Entry 2GE7 (X-ray diffraction, 2.00 A resolution); this record covers chains A and B.

[Chain A (and B)]
Protein: Nucleocapsid protein
From: Infectious bronchitis virus
Notes: fragment: C-terminal domain; chain B of this document is another copy of the same molecule, construct and numbering; everything in this record applies to it too
UniProtKB: P32923 (NCAP_IBVG); residues 8-115 here correspond to UniProt positions 226-333 (UniProt number = residue number + 218)
Sequence (108 residues; each row starts with the number of its first residue):
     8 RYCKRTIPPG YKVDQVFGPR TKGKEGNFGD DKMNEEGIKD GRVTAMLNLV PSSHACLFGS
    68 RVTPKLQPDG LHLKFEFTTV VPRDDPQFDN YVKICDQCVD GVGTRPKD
Disordered / not traced: 115 (chain B: fully traced)
Reported in the primary citation:
  - self-association interface (contacts with another copy of this molecule): Arg90 to Gly110

[Interface between chain A and chain B]
Residue-residue contacts (159):
  Arg8(A) with Asn55(B); Leu56(B); Asp92(B), salt bridge; Tyr98(B)
  Cys10(A) with Asn55(B); Leu56(B); Val57(B); Pro58(B); Ser59(B), hydrogen bond (backbone-backbone); Ala62(B); Phe84(B), hydrophobic; Thr86(B)
  Lys11(A) with Leu54(B), hydrogen bond (side chain-backbone); Asn55(B); Val57(B), hydrogen bond (side chain-backbone); Ser59(B)
  Arg12(A) with Ser59(B), hydrogen bond (backbone-side chain); Ala62(B)
  Thr13(A) with His61(B)
  Ile14(A) with His61(B), hydrogen bond (backbone-side chain); Phe65(B), hydrophobic
  Val20(A) with Phe65(B), hydrophobic
  Phe24(A) with His61(B); Ala62(B), hydrophobic; Phe65(B)
  Arg27(A) with Phe65(B), hydrogen bond (side chain-backbone)
  Gly30(A) with Arg68(B), hydrogen bond (backbone-side chain)
  Lys31(A) with Arg68(B)
  Glu32(A) with Gly66(B); Ser67(B); Arg68(B)
  Gly33(A) with Phe65(B); Gly66(B); Ser67(B), hydrogen bond (backbone-backbone)
  Asn34(A) with Ser67(B); Arg68(B); Val69(B), hydrogen bond (side chain-backbone)
  Phe35(A) with Leu64(B); Phe65(B); Val69(B), hydrophobic
  Met40(A) with Phe65(B), hydrophobic
  Ile45(A) with His61(B)
  Val50(A) with Phe65(B), hydrophobic
  Met53(A) with Leu64(B), hydrophobic; Leu80(B), hydrophobic
  Leu54(A) with Lys11(B), hydrogen bond (backbone-side chain); Ser60(B); His61(B); Leu64(B), hydrophobic
  Asn55(A) with Arg8(B); Cys10(B), hydrogen bond (backbone-side chain); Lys11(B)
  Leu56(A) with Arg8(B); Cys10(B); Leu80(B), hydrophobic; Phe82(B)
  Val57(A) with Cys10(B); Lys11(B), hydrogen bond (backbone-side chain); Ser60(B); Cys63(B), hydrophobic; Phe82(B), hydrophobic
  Pro58(A) with Cys10(B); Cys63(B), hydrophobic
  Ser59(A) with Cys10(B), hydrogen bond (backbone-backbone); Arg12(B), hydrogen bond (side chain-backbone)
  Ser60(A) with Leu54(B); Val57(B)
  His61(A) with Thr13(B); Ile14(B), hydrogen bond (side chain-backbone); Phe24(B); Ile45(B)
  Ala62(A) with Cys10(B); Phe24(B), hydrophobic
  Cys63(A) with Val57(B), hydrophobic; Pro58(B)
  Leu64(A) with Phe35(B); Met53(B), hydrophobic
  Phe65(A) with Ile14(B), hydrophobic; Val20(B), hydrophobic; Phe24(B), hydrophobic; Arg27(B), hydrogen bond (backbone-side chain); Gly33(B); Phe35(B); Met40(B), hydrophobic; Val50(B), hydrophobic
  Gly66(A) with Glu32(B); Gly33(B)
  Ser67(A) with Glu32(B); Gly33(B), hydrogen bond (backbone-backbone); Asn34(B)
  Arg68(A) with Gly30(B); Lys31(B); Glu32(B); Asn34(B)
  Val69(A) with Asn34(B), hydrogen bond (backbone-side chain); Val106(B)
  Pro71(A) with Val106(B)
  Leu73(A) with Phe95(B), hydrophobic; Val99(B), hydrophobic
  Gln74(A) with Arg90(B), hydrogen bond (backbone-side chain)
  Pro75(A) with Arg90(B), hydrogen bond (backbone-side chain)
  Asp76(A) with Pro89(B); Arg90(B), hydrogen bond (backbone-backbone)
  Gly77(A) with Val88(B); Arg90(B); Phe95(B)
  Leu78(A) with Thr86(B); Val87(B); Val88(B), hydrogen bond (backbone-backbone); Phe95(B)
  His79(A) with Thr85(B); Thr86(B); Val87(B)
  Leu80(A) with Met53(B), hydrophobic; Phe84(B); Thr85(B); Thr86(B), hydrogen bond (backbone-backbone); Cys102(B), hydrophobic
  Lys81(A) with Glu83(B), salt bridge; Phe84(B); Thr85(B)
  Phe82(A) with Leu56(B); Val57(B), hydrophobic; Phe82(B); Glu83(B); Phe84(B), hydrogen bond (backbone-backbone); Thr86(B)
  Glu83(A) with Lys81(B), salt bridge; Phe82(B); Glu83(B)
  Phe84(A) with Cys10(B), hydrophobic; Leu80(B); Lys81(B); Phe82(B), hydrogen bond (backbone-backbone)
  Thr85(A) with His79(B); Leu80(B); Lys81(B)
  Thr86(A) with Cys10(B); Leu78(B); His79(B); Leu80(B), hydrogen bond (backbone-backbone); Phe82(B)
  Val87(A) with Leu78(B); His79(B)
  Val88(A) with Gly77(B); Leu78(B), hydrogen bond (backbone-backbone)
  Pro89(A) with Asp76(B)
  Arg90(A) with Gln74(B), hydrogen bond (side chain-backbone); Pro75(B), hydrogen bond (side chain-backbone); Asp76(B), hydrogen bond (backbone-backbone); Gly77(B)
  Asp92(A) with Arg8(B), salt bridge
  Phe95(A) with Leu73(B), hydrophobic; Gly77(B); Leu78(B)
  Tyr98(A) with Arg8(B)
  Val99(A) with Leu73(B), hydrophobic
  Val106(A) with Val69(B); Pro71(B), hydrophobic
Other interface residues (no listed pair), chain A (62 interface residues in all): Tyr9, Gln94, Cys102
Other interface residues (no listed pair), chain B (62 interface residues in all): Tyr9, Gln94

[Summary]
Chain A and chain B each contribute 62 residues to their interface; the contacts include 30 hydrogen bonds and
4 salt bridges. Polar pairs include Arg8(A)-Asp92(B), Lys81(A)-Glu83(B) and Lys11(A)-Leu54(B). The paper
reports a self-association interface involving Arg90(A).
Chain A and chain B are both Nucleocapsid protein (Infectious bronchitis virus); the structure, Structure of
the C-terminal dimerization domain of infectious bronchitis virus nucleocapsid protein, was determined by
X-ray diffraction (same publication as 2GE8, 2GEC, 2C86 and 2CA1).
